Entry 1D5Z (X-ray diffraction, 2.00 A resolution); this record covers chains B and D of the 4 polymer chains in the assembly.

[Chain B]
Name: Protein (HLA class II histocompatibility antigen)
Source organism: Homo sapiens
Notes: fragment: dr-4 beta chain, extracellular domain
UniProtKB: P13760 (HB2H_HUMAN); residues 1-192 here correspond to UniProt positions 30-221 (UniProt number = residue number + 29)
Chain sequence (192 residues; row label = number of the first residue in the row):
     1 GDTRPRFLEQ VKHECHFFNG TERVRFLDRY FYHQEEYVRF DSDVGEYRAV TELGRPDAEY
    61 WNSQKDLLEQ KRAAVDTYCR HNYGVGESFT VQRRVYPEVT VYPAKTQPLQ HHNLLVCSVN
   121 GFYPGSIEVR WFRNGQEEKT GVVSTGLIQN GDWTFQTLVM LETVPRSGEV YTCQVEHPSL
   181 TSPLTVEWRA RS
Not modelled in the structure: 105-113, 191-192
Disulfides: Cys15-Cys79, Cys117-Cys173

[Chain D]
Name: Protein (peptidomimetic inhibitor)
Chain sequence (8 residues; each row starts with the number of its first residue):
   803 XARAXSLX
Modified residues: ACE (acetyl group) at position 803, ODA (9-amino-6,10-dioxo-octahydro-pyridazino[1,2-a][1,2]diazepine-1-carboxylic acid) at position 807, NH2 (amino group) at position 810; Ala804 (2-amino-3-cyclohexyl-propionic acid; ALC)

[How chain B and chain D interact]
Contacting residue pairs - 22 pairs, chain B then chain D:
  Val11(B) - Ser808(D)
  His13(B) - ODA_807(D)
  His13(B) - Ser808(D)  hydrogen bond
  Tyr30(B) - ODA_807(D)
  Tyr30(B) - Ser808(D)
  Tyr30(B) - Leu809(D)  hydrogen bond (side chain-backbone)
  Tyr47(B) - Leu809(D)
  Trp61(B) - Leu809(D)
  Leu67(B) - Leu809(D)  hydrophobic
  Lys71(B) - ODA_807(D)
  Lys71(B) - Leu809(D)
  Thr77(B) - Arg805(D)  hydrogen bond (backbone-side chain)
  Tyr78(B) - Arg805(D)
  Tyr78(B) - ODA_807(D)
  His81(B) - ACE_803(D)  hydrogen bond (side chain-backbone)
  His81(B) - Arg805(D)  hydrogen bond
  Asn82(B) - Ala804(D)
  Asn82(B) - Arg805(D)  hydrogen bond (side chain-backbone)
  Val85(B) - ACE_803(D)
  Val85(B) - Ala804(D)
  Gly86(B) - Ala804(D)
  Phe89(B) - Ala804(D)
Also at the interface, not in a pair above, chain B (17 interface residues in all): Phe26, Asp28, Gln70
Also at the interface, not in a pair above, chain D (8 interface residues in all): Ala806, NH2_810

[In short]
Chain B and chain D form an interface of 17 and 8 residues respectively; the contacts include 6 hydrogen
bonds. Polar pairs include His13(B)-Ser808(D), Tyr30(B)-Leu809(D) and Thr77(B)-Arg805(D).
Chain B is Protein (HLA class II histocompatibility antigen) (Homo sapiens) and chain D is Protein
(peptidomimetic inhibitor); the structure, X-ray crystal structure of HLA-DR4 complexed with peptidomimetic
and seb, was determined by X-ray diffraction, deposited together with 1D5M, 1D5X and 1D6E.
